Entry 6O04 (X-ray diffraction, 2.50 A resolution); this record covers chains D and B of the 4 polymer chains in the assembly.

[Chain D (and B)]
Name: 2-succinyl-5-enolpyruvyl-6-hydroxy-3-cyclohexene-1-carboxylate synthase
From: Mycobacterium tuberculosis (strain ATCC 25618 / H37Rv)
Notes: EC 2.2.1.9; chain B of this document is another copy of the same molecule, construct and numbering; everything in this record applies to it too
UniProt: P9WK11 (MEND_MYCTU); residues 1-554 here = UniProt positions 1-554
Amino-acid sequence (574 residues; row label = number of the first residue in the row; numbers below 1 keep their minus sign (Met-19 is residue -19)):
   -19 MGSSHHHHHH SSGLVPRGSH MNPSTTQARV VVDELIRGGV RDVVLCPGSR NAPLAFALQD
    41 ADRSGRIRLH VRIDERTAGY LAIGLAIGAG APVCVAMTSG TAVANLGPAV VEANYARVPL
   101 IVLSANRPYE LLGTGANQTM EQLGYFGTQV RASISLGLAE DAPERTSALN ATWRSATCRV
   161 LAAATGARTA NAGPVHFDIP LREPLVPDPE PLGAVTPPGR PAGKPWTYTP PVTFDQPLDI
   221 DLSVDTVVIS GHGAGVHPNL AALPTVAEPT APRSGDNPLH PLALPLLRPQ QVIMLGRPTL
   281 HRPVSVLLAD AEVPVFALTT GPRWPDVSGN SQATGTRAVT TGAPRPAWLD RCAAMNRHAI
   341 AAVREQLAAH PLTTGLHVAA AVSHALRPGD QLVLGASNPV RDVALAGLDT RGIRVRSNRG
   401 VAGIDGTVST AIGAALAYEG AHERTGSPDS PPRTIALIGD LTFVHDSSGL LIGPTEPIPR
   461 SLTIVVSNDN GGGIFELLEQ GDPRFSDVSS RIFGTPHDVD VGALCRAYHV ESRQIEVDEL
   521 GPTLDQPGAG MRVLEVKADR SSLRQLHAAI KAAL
Unresolved in the structure: -19 to 1, 185-195 (chain B: -19 to 0, 192-195, 472-487, 528-529)
Sequence notes: initiating methionine (-19); expression tag (-18 to 0)
Bound ions: Mg2+: Asp440, Asp469, Gly471 (together with TOI)
Residues lining bound ligands:
  - 1,4-dihydroxy-2-naphthoic acid (DNA): Asn94, Tyr95, Arg97, His232, Gly233, Gly276, Arg277, Thr299, Arg303, Trp304, Pro305
  - TOI ((1R,2S,5S,6S)-2-[(1S)-1-[3-[(4-azanylidene-2-methyl-1H-pyrimidin-5-yl)methyl]-4-methyl-5-[2-[oxidanyl (phosphonooxy)phosphoryl]oxyethyl]-1,3-thiazol-3-ium-2-yl]-1,4-bis(oxidanyl)-4-oxidanylidene-butyl]-6-oxidanyl-5-(3-oxid anyl-3-oxidanylidene-prop-1-en-2-yl)oxy-cyclohex-3-ene-1-carboxylic acid): Arg282, Ala376, Ser377, Asn378, Pro379, Arg381, Arg399, Ala402, Gly403, Ile404, Asp405, Gly439, Asp440, Leu441, Thr442, His445, Asp469, Gly471, Gly472, Gly473, Ile474, Phe475, Leu478
Reported in the primary citation:
  - binding site for 1,4-dihydroxy-2-naphthoic acid: Asn94 to Arg97, Gly115, His232 to Gly235, Gly276 to Pro278, Thr299 to Asp306
  - catalytic residues: Glu55, Gln118 (citing earlier work)
  - allosteric site: Arg97, Arg277, Arg303
  - mutagenesis - R97A, R277A, R303A: decreased catalytic activity
  - mutagenesis - R97A, R303A (6-fold): decreased binding to 1,4-dihydroxy-2-naphthoic acid
  - binding site for TOI: Gln118 (citing earlier work)

[Interface between chain D and chain B]
Residue-residue contacts - 81 pairs, chain D then chain B:
  Ala151(D) - Gly309(B)
  Ser155(D) - Gly309(B)  hydrogen bond (side chain-backbone)
  Arg159(D) - Trp304(B)  hydrogen bond (side chain-backbone)
  Arg159(D) - Asp306(B)
  Ala167(D) - Gln216(B)
  Arg168(D) - Phe214(B)
  Arg168(D) - Gln216(B)  hydrogen bond
  Arg168(D) - Thr299(B)  hydrogen bond
  Arg168(D) - Gly301(B)  hydrogen bond (side chain-backbone)
  Arg168(D) - Pro302(B)  hydrogen bond (side chain-backbone)
  Arg168(D) - Arg303(B)  hydrogen bond (side chain-backbone)
  Arg168(D) - Trp304(B)
  Arg168(D) - Thr314(B)
  Arg168(D) - Gly315(B)  hydrogen bond (side chain-backbone)
  Arg200(D) - Asn310(B)  hydrogen bond
  Arg200(D) - Gln312(B)
  Trp206(D) - Gly309(B)  hydrogen bond (side chain-backbone)
  Trp206(D) - Asn310(B)
  Trp206(D) - Ser311(B)
  Trp206(D) - Gln312(B)
  Thr207(D) - Ser311(B)  hydrogen bond (side chain-backbone)
  Thr207(D) - Gln312(B)
  Thr207(D) - Thr314(B)
  Tyr208(D) - Gln312(B)  hydrogen bond (backbone-backbone)
  Tyr208(D) - Ala313(B)
  Tyr208(D) - Thr314(B)  hydrogen bond (backbone-backbone)
  Thr209(D) - Gln216(B)
  Thr209(D) - Thr314(B)
  Pro210(D) - Gln216(B)  hydrogen bond (backbone-side chain)
  Pro210(D) - Pro217(B)
  Pro210(D) - Leu218(B)  hydrophobic
  Pro210(D) - Thr314(B)
  Pro211(D) - Asp215(B)
  Pro211(D) - Gln216(B)
  Val212(D) - Phe214(B)  hydrophobic
  Val212(D) - Asp215(B)
  Thr213(D) - Thr213(B)
  Thr213(D) - Phe214(B)
  Thr213(D) - Asp215(B)  hydrogen bond (backbone-backbone)
  Phe214(D) - Arg168(B)
  Phe214(D) - Thr169(B)
  Phe214(D) - Val212(B)  hydrophobic
  Phe214(D) - Thr213(B)
  Phe214(D) - Phe214(B)  hydrophobic
  Asp215(D) - Val212(B)
  Asp215(D) - Thr213(B)  hydrogen bond (backbone-backbone)
  Gln216(D) - Ala167(B)
  Gln216(D) - Arg168(B)  hydrogen bond
  Gln216(D) - Thr209(B)
  Gln216(D) - Pro210(B)  hydrogen bond (side chain-backbone)
  Pro217(D) - Pro210(B)
  Leu218(D) - Pro210(B)
  Thr299(D) - Arg168(B)  hydrogen bond
  Gly301(D) - Arg168(B)  hydrogen bond (backbone-side chain)
  Pro302(D) - Arg168(B)  hydrogen bond (backbone-side chain)
  Pro302(D) - Thr169(B)
  Arg303(D) - Arg168(B)  hydrogen bond (backbone-side chain)
  Trp304(D) - Arg159(B)  hydrogen bond (backbone-side chain)
  Trp304(D) - Ala162(B)  hydrophobic
  Trp304(D) - Arg168(B)
  Trp304(D) - Thr207(B)
  Pro305(D) - Arg159(B)
  Asp306(D) - Ser155(B)
  Asp306(D) - Arg159(B)  salt bridge
  Ser308(D) - Ala151(B)
  Gly309(D) - Ala151(B)
  Gly309(D) - Ser155(B)
  Gly309(D) - Trp206(B)  hydrogen bond (backbone-side chain)
  Ser311(D) - Trp206(B)
  Ser311(D) - Thr207(B)  hydrogen bond (backbone-side chain)
  Gln312(D) - Arg200(B)
  Gln312(D) - Trp206(B)
  Gln312(D) - Thr207(B)
  Gln312(D) - Tyr208(B)  hydrogen bond (backbone-backbone)
  Ala313(D) - Tyr208(B)
  Thr314(D) - Arg168(B)  hydrogen bond
  Thr314(D) - Thr207(B)
  Thr314(D) - Tyr208(B)  hydrogen bond (backbone-backbone)
  Thr314(D) - Thr209(B)
  Thr314(D) - Pro210(B)
  Gly315(D) - Arg168(B)  hydrogen bond (backbone-side chain)
Other interface residues (no listed pair), chain D (38 interface residues in all): Gly127, Thr152, Ala162, Thr169, Thr316
Other interface residues (no listed pair), chain B (39 interface residues in all): Thr128, Thr152, Ala170, Ala291, Pro305, Thr316

[Summary]
38 residues of chain D face 39 of chain B across their interface, with 29 hydrogen bonds and 1 salt bridge.
Polar contacts include Asp306(D)-Arg159(B), Ser155(D)-Gly309(B) and Arg159(D)-Trp304(B). Bound to chain D:
compound TOI and 1,4-dihydroxy-2-naphthoic acid. The paper reports catalytic residues Glu55(D) and Gln118(D);
R97A, R277A and R303A of chain D reduce catalytic activity.
Chain D and chain B are both 2-succinyl-5-enolpyruvyl-6-hydroxy-3-cyclohexene-1-carboxylate synthase
(Mycobacterium tuberculosis (strain ATCC 25618 / H37Rv)); the structure, M.tb MenD IntII bound with Inhibitor,
was determined by X-ray diffraction (same publication as 6O0G, 6O0J and 6O0N).
